Entry 4LFM (X-ray diffraction, 1.65 A resolution); this record covers chains C and D of the 4 polymer chains in the assembly.

Chain C:
Name: Galactose-6-phosphate isomerase subunit A
From: Lactobacillus rhamnosus
Notes: EC 5.3.1.26
Reference sequence: C7TGZ6 (C7TGZ6_LACRL); residue numbers follow UniProt; this construct covers 1-142
Amino-acid sequence (162 residues; each row starts with the number of its first residue; numbers below 1 keep their minus sign (Met-19 is residue -19)):
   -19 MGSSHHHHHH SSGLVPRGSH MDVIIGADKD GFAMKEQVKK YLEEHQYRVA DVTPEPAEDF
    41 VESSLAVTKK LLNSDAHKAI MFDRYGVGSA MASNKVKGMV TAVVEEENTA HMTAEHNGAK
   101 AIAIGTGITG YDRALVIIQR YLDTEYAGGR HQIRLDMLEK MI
Disordered / not traced: -19 to 0
Construct notes: expression tag (-19 to 0)
Residues lining bound ligands: D-psicose (PSJ): His96, Asn97, His131, Arg134
From the paper describing this entry:
  - binding site for D-psicose: Arg134
  - mutagenesis - H96A (25-fold), N97A: decreased catalytic activity
  - catalytic residues: His96 (proposed by the authors, not directly observed)

Chain D:
Name: Galactose-6-phosphate isomerase subunit B
From: Lactobacillus rhamnosus
Notes: EC 5.3.1.26
Reference sequence: C7TGZ5 (C7TGZ5_LACRL); numbering as in UniProt (aligned over 1-172)
Amino-acid sequence (172 residues; numbered 1 to 172; the number before each row is that of its first residue):
     1 MIIAIGNDHI VTMQKIEISN MLKDMGYTVI DEGTYDTHRT HYPIYGKKVA EDVADGRADL
    61 GIVMCGTGIG ISTAADKNEG IRAAMCDDVT SAVYAREQLN ANVLGIGGAV VGVHLIQDIV
   121 KAYLDATYKE TPENKKLIDK IDNIAKPNPD QKDNPHFFDA ELEKWAEGVY HD
Residues lining bound ligands: D-psicose (PSJ): Asp8, His9, Ile10, Tyr42, Cys65, Gly66, Thr67, Gly68, Ile69, Gly70
From the paper describing this entry:
  - mutagenesis - T67A (20-fold): decreased catalytic activity
  - mutagenesis - D8N, H9A, C65A: abolished catalytic activity
  - catalytic residues: Cys65, Thr67 (citing earlier work)

How chain C and chain D interact:
Contacting residue pairs (93):
  Glu38(C) with Lys136(D), salt bridge; Lys140(D), salt bridge
  Asp39(C) with Leu137(D); Lys140(D), salt bridge
  Phe40(C) with Tyr94(D); Leu99(D), hydrophobic; Ile141(D), hydrophobic
  Val41(C) with Ile141(D), hydrophobic
  Glu42(C) with Lys140(D), salt bridge
  Tyr65(C) with Thr90(D); Tyr94(D), hydrophobic
  Val67(C) with Ala84(D), hydrophobic; Met85(D); Cys86(D), hydrophobic; Ser91(D)
  Met71(C) with Asp76(D); Arg82(D); Ala83(D); Leu99(D), hydrophobic; Ala101(D), hydrophobic; Ile141(D), hydrophobic
  Ala72(C) with Ile144(D)
  Asn74(C) with Thr73(D); Asp76(D); Lys77(D), hydrogen bond (backbone-side chain)
  Lys75(C) with Asp76(D), hydrogen bond (side chain-backbone); Asn78(D), hydrogen bond (side chain-backbone); Ile81(D), hydrogen bond (side chain-backbone); Ile141(D); Ile144(D); Ala145(D)
  Val76(C) with Lys77(D), hydrogen bond (backbone-side chain); Ile144(D), hydrophobic
  Met79(C) with Lys77(D), hydrogen bond (backbone-side chain)
  Thr81(C) with Thr73(D)
  Ala82(C) with Ile69(D), hydrophobic
  Val83(C) with Ile69(D); Met85(D), hydrophobic
  Glu85(C) with Asp87(D); Asp88(D); Ser91(D)
  Glu86(C) with Asp87(D); Val110(D)
  Asn88(C) with Val110(D)
  Thr89(C) with Thr67(D); Ile69(D)
  Met92(C) with Thr67(D)
  Thr93(C) with Ile69(D)
  Asn97(C) with Tyr42(D), hydrogen bond; Ile69(D)
  Ile108(C) with Asp88(D); Thr90(D)
  Gly129(C) with Tyr170(D); His171(D); Asp172(D)
  Arg130(C) with Arg39(D); Trp165(D); Tyr170(D), hydrogen bond (backbone-backbone); His171(D); Asp172(D), salt bridge
  Gln132(C) with Tyr170(D)
  Ile133(C) with His41(D); Glu161(D); Trp165(D), hydrophobic; Tyr170(D), hydrophobic
  Arg134(C) with Arg39(D); Thr40(D), hydrogen bond (side chain-backbone); His41(D), hydrogen bond; Tyr42(D); Pro43(D)
  Asp136(C) with Tyr170(D), hydrogen bond
  Met137(C) with His41(D); Pro43(D), hydrophobic; Phe158(D), hydrophobic; Leu162(D), hydrophobic
  Leu138(C) with Tyr42(D); Ala74(D), hydrophobic; Lys77(D)
  Lys140(C) with Phe157(D), hydrogen bond (side chain-backbone); Ala160(D); Glu161(D), salt bridge
  Met141(C) with Ala74(D); Lys77(D); Asn78(D); Gln151(D); Phe158(D), hydrophobic
  Ile142(C) with Lys77(D); Asn78(D); Glu79(D); Ala145(D); Lys146(D); Asn148(D); Gln151(D)
Other interface residues (no listed pair), chain C (42 interface residues in all): Leu45, Gly68, Ala70, Lys77, Gly78, Gly128, Leu135
Other interface residues (no listed pair), chain D (52 interface residues in all): His9, Ile44, Lys47, Gly70, Ala95, Pro147, Lys164

Overview:
42 residues of chain C face 52 of chain D across their interface; the contacts include 12 hydrogen bonds and 6
salt bridges. Polar pairs include Glu38(C)-Lys136(D), Glu38(C)-Lys140(D) and Asp39(C)-Lys140(D). The paper
reports catalytic residues His96(C) and Cys65(D) among others; D8N, H9A and C65A of chain D abolish catalytic
activity; 6 substitutions were tested in all.
Chain C is Galactose-6-phosphate isomerase subunit A and chain D is Galactose-6-phosphate isomerase subunit B,
both from Lactobacillus rhamnosus; the structure, Crystal Structure of D-galactose-6-phosphate isomerase in
complex with D-psicose, was determined by X-ray diffraction together with 4LFK and 4LFL from the same study.
